PDB entry 6LTP | X-ray diffraction, 3.40 A resolution | chains A and G of the 4 polymer chains in the assembly

[Chain A (and G)]
Protein: Cas12i2
Notes: chain G of this document is another copy of the same molecule, construct and numbering; everything in this record applies to it too
Chain sequence (1055 residues; row label = number of the first residue in the row; numbering starts at 0):
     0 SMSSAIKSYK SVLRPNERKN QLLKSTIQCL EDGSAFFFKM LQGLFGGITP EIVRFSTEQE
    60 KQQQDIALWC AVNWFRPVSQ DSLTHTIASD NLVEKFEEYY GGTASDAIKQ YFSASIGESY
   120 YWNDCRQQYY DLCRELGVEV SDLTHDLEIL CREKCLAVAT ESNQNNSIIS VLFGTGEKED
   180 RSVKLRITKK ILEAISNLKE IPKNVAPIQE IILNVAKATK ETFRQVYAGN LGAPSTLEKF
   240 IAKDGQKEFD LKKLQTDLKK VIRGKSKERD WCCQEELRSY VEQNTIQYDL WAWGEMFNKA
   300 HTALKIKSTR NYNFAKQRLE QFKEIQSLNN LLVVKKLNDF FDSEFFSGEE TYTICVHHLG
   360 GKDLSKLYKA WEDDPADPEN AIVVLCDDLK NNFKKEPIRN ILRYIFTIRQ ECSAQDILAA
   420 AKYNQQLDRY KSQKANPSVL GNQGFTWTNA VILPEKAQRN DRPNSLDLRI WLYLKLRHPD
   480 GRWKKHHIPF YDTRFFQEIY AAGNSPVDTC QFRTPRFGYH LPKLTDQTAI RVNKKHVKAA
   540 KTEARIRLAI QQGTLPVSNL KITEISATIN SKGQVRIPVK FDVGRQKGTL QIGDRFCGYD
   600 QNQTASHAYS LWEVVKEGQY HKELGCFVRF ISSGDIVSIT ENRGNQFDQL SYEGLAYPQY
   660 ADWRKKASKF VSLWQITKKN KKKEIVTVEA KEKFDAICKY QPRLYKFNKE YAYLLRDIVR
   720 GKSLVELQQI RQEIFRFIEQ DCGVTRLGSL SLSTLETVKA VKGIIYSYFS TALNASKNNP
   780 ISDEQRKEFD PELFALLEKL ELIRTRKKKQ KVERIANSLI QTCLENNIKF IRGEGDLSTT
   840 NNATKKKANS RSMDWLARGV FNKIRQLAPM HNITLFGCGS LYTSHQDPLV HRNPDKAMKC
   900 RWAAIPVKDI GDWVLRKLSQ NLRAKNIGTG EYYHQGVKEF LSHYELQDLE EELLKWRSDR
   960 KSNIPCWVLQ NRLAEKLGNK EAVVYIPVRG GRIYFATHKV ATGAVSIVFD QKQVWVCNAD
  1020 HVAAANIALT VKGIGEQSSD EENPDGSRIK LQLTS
Unresolved in the structure: 175-268, 678-683, 838-850, 1033-1054 (chain G: 175-266, 678-683, 839-850, 1033-1054)
What the authors report for this chain:
  - conformationally variable residues (loop rearrangement): Asp386 to Lys393
  - mutagenesis - K304A, S883A, H884A, R900A: abolished catalytic activity
  - mutagenesis - N601A: decreased catalytic activity
  - mutagenesis - K18A, H486A: abolished catalytic activity (pre-crRNA processing)
  - mutagenesis - H485A: decreased catalytic activity (pre-crRNA processing)
  - catalytic residues: Lys18, His486

[Interface between chain A and chain G]
Residue-residue contacts (35; chain A residue first):
  Val506(A) - Tyr619(G)  hydrophobic
  Val506(A) - Phe626(G)
  Asp507(A) - Gly617(G)
  Asp507(A) - Gln618(G)
  Asp507(A) - Tyr619(G)
  Thr508(A) - Glu616(G)
  Thr508(A) - Gly617(G)  hydrogen bond (backbone-backbone)
  Thr508(A) - Phe626(G)
  Gln510(A) - Glu616(G)
  Lys522(A) - Ser1005(G)
  Lys522(A) - Gln1012(G)
  Gln526(A) - Gln1010(G)
  Asn558(A) - Glu616(G)
  Arg594(A) - Glu824(G)  hydrogen bond (side chain-backbone)
  Arg594(A) - Asn826(G)  hydrogen bond
  Glu612(A) - Asn826(G)
  Lys615(A) - Gln510(G)  hydrogen bond
  Lys615(A) - Val582(G)  hydrogen bond (side chain-backbone)
  Glu616(A) - Thr508(G)
  Glu616(A) - Gln510(G)
  Glu616(A) - Asn558(G)
  Gly617(A) - Asp507(G)
  Gly617(A) - Thr508(G)  hydrogen bond (backbone-backbone)
  Gln618(A) - Asp507(G)
  Tyr619(A) - Val506(G)  hydrophobic
  Tyr619(A) - Asp507(G)  hydrogen bond (backbone-side chain)
  Phe626(A) - Val506(G)
  Phe626(A) - Thr508(G)
  Glu824(A) - Arg594(G)  hydrogen bond (backbone-side chain)
  Asn825(A) - Arg594(G)
  Asn826(A) - Arg594(G)  hydrogen bond
  Asn826(A) - Glu612(G)
  Val1007(A) - Thr524(G)
  Gln1010(A) - Gln526(G)
  Gln1012(A) - Lys522(G)  hydrogen bond (side chain-backbone)
Also at the interface, not in a pair above, chain A (29 interface residues in all): Cys509, Gly517, Thr524, Asp525, Arg628, Ile630, Leu823, Ser1005
Also at the interface, not in a pair above, chain G (31 interface residues in all): Cys509, Gly517, Pro521, Asp525, Gly592, Arg628, Ile630, Leu823, Asn825, Val1007

[Summary]
The interface between chain A and chain G involves 29 residues on one side and 31 on the other; the contacts
include 10 hydrogen bonds. Polar contacts include Arg594(A)-Glu824(G), Arg594(A)-Asn826(G) and
Lys615(A)-Gln510(G). The paper reports catalytic residues Lys18(A) and His486(A); K304A, S883A and H884A of
chain A, among others, abolish catalytic activity; 8 substitutions were tested in all.
Chain A and chain G are both Cas12i2; the structure, Crystal structure of Cas12i2 binary complex, was
determined by X-ray diffraction (same publication as 6LTU and 6LU0).
